PDB entry 6RZW | electron microscopy, 18.80 A resolution (very low resolution: no residue pairs are listed; an interface is given only as per-side residue counts) | chains F and G of the 10 polymer chains in the assembly

== Chain F (and G) ==
Protein: Putative mitochondrial dynamin protein
From: Chaetomium thermophilum var. thermophilum DSM 1495
Notes: chain G of this document is another copy of the same molecule, construct and numbering; everything in this record applies to it too
Reference sequence: G0SGC7 (G0SGC7_CHATD); residue numbers follow UniProt; this construct covers 219-913
Chain sequence (695 residues; row label = number of the first residue in the row):
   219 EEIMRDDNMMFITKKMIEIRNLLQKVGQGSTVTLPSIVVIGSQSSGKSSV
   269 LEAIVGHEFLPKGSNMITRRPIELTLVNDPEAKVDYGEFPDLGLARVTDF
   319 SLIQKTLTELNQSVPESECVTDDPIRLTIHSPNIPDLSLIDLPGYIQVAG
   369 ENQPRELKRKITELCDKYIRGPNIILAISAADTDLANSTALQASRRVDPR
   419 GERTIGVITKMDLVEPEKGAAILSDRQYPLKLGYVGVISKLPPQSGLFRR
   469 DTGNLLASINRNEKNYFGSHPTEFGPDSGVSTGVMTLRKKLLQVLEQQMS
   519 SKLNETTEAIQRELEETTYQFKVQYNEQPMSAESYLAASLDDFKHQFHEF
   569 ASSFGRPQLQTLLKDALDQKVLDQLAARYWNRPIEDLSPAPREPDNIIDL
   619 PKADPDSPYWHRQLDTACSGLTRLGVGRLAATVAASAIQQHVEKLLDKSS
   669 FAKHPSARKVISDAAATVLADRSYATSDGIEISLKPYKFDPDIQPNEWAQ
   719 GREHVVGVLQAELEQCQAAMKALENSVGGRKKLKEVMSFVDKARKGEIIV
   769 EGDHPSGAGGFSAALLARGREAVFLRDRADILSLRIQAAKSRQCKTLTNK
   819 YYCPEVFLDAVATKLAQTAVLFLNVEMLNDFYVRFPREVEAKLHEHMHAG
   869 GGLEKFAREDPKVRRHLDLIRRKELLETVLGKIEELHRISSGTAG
Disordered / not traced: 219-223, 333-338, 365-374, 459-470, 911-913
Cystine bridges: Cys812-Cys821
UniProt features mapped onto this chain:
  - region: Gly259 to Ser266 (G1 motif), Ile285 to Arg287 (G2 motif), Asp359 to Gly362 (G3 motif), Thr427 to Asp430 (G4 motif), Ile456 to Leu459 (G5 motif)
  - binding site (GTP): Ser262, Gly264, Lys265, Ser266, Ser267, Gly281, Lys428, Asp430, Ser457
  - binding site (Mg(2+)): Ser266, Thr286, Asp359
  - mutagenesis: Asp559 (D559A: Impaired mitochondrial morphology), Lys562 (K562A: Impaired mitochondrial morphology), Phe840 (F840D: Abolished GTPase activity)
From the paper describing this entry:
  - mutagenesis - Y537A, D559A, K562A, R646A: unchanged binding to liposome
  - mutagenesis - Y537A, D559A, K562A, R646A: unchanged catalytic activity on liposome

== Chain F / chain G interface ==
At this resolution (19 A) residue pairs are not listed: 10 residues of chain F and 10 of chain G lie at the interface.

== Summary ==
The chain F/chain G interface involves 10 residues from each chain. The paper reports that Y537A, D559A and
K562A of chain F, among others, leave binding to liposome unchanged; Y537A, D559A and K562A of chain F, among
others, leave catalytic activity on liposome unchanged.
Both chains are Putative mitochondrial dynamin protein (Chaetomium thermophilum var. thermophilum DSM 1495).
Entry 6RZW (Structure of s-Mgm1 decorating the inner surface of tubulated lipid membranes in the GTPgammaS
bound state) was determined by electron microscopy (same publication as 6RZT, 6RZU, 6RZV and 6QL4).
